8PID - chains I and B of the 9 polymer chains in the assembly; structure by electron microscopy, 3.00 A resolution.

# Chain I
Name: DNA-directed RNA polymerase subunit beta
From: Escherichia coli
Notes: EC 2.7.7.6
UniProt: P0A8V2 (RPOB_ECOLI); residues 1-1342 here = UniProt positions 1-1342
Sequence (1342 residues; row label = number of the first residue in the row):
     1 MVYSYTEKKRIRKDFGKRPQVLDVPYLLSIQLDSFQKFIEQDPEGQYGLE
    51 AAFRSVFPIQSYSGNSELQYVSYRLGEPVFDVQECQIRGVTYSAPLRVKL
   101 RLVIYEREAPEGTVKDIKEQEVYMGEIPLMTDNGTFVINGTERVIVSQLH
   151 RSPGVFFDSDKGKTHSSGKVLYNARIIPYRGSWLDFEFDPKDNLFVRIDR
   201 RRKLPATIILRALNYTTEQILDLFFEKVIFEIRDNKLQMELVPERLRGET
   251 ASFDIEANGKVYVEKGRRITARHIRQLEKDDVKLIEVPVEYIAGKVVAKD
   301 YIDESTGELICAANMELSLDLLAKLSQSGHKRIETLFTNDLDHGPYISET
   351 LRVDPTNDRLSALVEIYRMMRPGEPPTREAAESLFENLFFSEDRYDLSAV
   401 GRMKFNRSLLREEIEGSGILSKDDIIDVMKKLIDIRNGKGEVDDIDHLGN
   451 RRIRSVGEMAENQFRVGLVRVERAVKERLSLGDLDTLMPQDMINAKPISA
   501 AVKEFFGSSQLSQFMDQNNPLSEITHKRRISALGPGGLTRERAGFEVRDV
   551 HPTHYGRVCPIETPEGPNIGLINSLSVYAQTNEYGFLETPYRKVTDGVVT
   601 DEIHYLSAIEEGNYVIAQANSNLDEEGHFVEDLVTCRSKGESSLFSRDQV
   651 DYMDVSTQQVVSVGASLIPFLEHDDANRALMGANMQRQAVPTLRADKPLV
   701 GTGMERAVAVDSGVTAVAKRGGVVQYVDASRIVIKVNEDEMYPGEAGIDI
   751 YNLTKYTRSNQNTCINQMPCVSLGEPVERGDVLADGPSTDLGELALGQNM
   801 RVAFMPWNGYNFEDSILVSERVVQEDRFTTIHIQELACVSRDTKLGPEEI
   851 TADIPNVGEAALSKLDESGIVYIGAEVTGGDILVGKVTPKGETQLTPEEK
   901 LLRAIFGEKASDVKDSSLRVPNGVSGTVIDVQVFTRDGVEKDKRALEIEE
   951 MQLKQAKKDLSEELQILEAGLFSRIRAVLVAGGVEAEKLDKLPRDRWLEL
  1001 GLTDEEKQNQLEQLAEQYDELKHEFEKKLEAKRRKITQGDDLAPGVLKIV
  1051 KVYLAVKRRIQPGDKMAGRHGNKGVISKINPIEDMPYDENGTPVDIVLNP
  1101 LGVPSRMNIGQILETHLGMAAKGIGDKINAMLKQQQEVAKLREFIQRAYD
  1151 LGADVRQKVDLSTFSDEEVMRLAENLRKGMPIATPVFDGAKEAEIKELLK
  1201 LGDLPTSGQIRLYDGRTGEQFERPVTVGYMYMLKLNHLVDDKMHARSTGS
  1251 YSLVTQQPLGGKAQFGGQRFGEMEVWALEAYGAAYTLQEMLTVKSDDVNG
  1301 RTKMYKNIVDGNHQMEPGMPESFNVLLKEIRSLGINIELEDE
Unresolved in the structure: 891-911
UniProt features mapped onto this chain:
  - modified residue (N6-acetyllysine): Lys1022, Lys1200
  - mutagenesis: Ile561 (I561S: Resistant to antibiotics salinamide A and B), Ile569 (I569S: Resistant to antibiotics salinamide A and B), Ala665 (A665E: Resistant to antibiotics salinamide A and B), Asp675 (D675A/G: Resistant to antibiotics salinamide A and B), Asn677 (N677H/K: Resistant to antibiotics salinamide A and B), Leu680 (L680M: Resistant to antibiotics salinamide A and B), Glu813 (E813K: Disrupts the enzyme's active center)

# Chain B
Molecule: template DNA
Sequence (40 nucleotides; each row starts with the number of its first residue):
     1 GGAAGATCGAAAAAAGCACGCTACCGCCCGCGTGGTGGTG
Unresolved in the structure: 39-40

# Interface between chain I and chain B
Residue-residue contacts (12):
  Asn139(I) - DG26(B)  hydrogen bond to the phosphate
  Arg143(I) - DC25(B)  phosphate contact
  Lys203(I) - DA11(B)  salt bridge to the phosphate
  Phe514(I) - DC24(B)  sugar contact
  Arg542(I) - DC17(B)  hydrogen bond to the base
  Gly1261(I) - DT22(B)  phosphate contact
  Lys1262(I) - DT22(B)  hydrogen bond to the phosphate
  Gln1268(I) - DC21(B)  sugar contact
  Arg1269(I) - DG20(B)  salt bridge to the phosphate
  Arg1269(I) - DC21(B)  phosphate contact
  Gly1271(I) - DG20(B)  phosphate contact
  Met1273(I) - DC19(B)  sugar contact
Interface residues without a listed pair, chain I (15 interface residues in all): Thr141, His165, Arg202, Glu1272
Interface residues without a listed pair, chain B (12 interface residues in all): DA10, DA12, DG16

# In short
15 residues of chain I and 12 residues of chain B are in contact, with 3 hydrogen bonds and 2 salt bridges.
Polar pairs include Arg542(I)-DC17(B), Asn139(I)-DG26(B) and Lys1262(I)-DT22(B). From UniProt: 7 mutagenesis
sites on chain I.
Here chain I is DNA-directed RNA polymerase subunit beta (Escherichia coli) and chain B is template DNA. Entry
8PID (backtracked E. coli transcription complex paused at ops site and bound to RfaH) was determined by
electron microscopy (same publication as 8PEN, 8PFG, 8PFJ, 8PH9, 8PHK, 8PIB, 8PIL and 8PIM).
